7QBI - chains A and I of the 4 polymer chains in the assembly; structure by electron microscopy, 3.46 A resolution.

Chain A:
Molecule: Pheromone alpha factor receptor
Organism: Saccharomyces cerevisiae
UniProt: P0CI39 (STE2_YEASX); residues 1-431 here = UniProt positions 1-431
Sequence (431 residues; row label = number of the first residue in the row):
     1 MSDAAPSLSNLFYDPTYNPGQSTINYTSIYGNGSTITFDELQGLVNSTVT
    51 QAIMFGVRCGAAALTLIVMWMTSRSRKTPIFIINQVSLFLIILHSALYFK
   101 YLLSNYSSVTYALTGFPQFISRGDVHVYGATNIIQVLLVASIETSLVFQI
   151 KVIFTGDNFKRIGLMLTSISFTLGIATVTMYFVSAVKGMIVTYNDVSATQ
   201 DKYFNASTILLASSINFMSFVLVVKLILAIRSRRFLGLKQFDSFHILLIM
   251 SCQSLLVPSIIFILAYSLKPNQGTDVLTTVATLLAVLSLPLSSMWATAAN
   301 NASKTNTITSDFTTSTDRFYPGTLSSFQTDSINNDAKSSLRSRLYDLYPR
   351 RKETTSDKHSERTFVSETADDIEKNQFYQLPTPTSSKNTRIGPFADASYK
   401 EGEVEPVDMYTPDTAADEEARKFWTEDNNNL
Unresolved in the structure: 1-4, 303-431
UniProt features mapped onto this chain:
  - modified residue: Ser310 (Phosphoserine), Ser315 (Phosphoserine), Thr329 (Phosphothreonine), Ser331 (Phosphoserine), Ser360 (Phosphoserine), Thr363 (Phosphothreonine), Ser366 (Phosphoserine), Thr382 (Phosphothreonine), Ser385 (Phosphoserine), Ser386 (Phosphoserine), Thr411 (Phosphothreonine), Thr414 (Phosphothreonine)
  - glycosylation (N-linked (GlcNAc...) asparagine): Asn25, Asn32
  - cross-link (Glycyl lysine isopeptide (Lys-Gly)): Lys374 (interchain with G-Cter in ubiquitin), Lys400 (interchain with G-Cter in ubiquitin), Lys422 (interchain with G-Cter in ubiquitin)
  - natural variant: Ser34 (S34T: In strain: CLIB 95, CLIB 219 and 9 more), Ala176 (A176T: In strain: CLIB 95, CLIB 382 and 8 more), Asp201 (D201G: In strain: CLIB 95, CLIB 219 and 9 more), Met294 (M294I: In strain: CLIB 630 haplotype Ha2), Lys337 (K337E: In strain: CLIB 388, YIIc12 haplotype Ha2 and 1 more), Asp370 (D370N: In strain: CLIB 95, CLIB 219 and 9 more), Phe394 (F394L: In strain: R12 haplotype Ha2)
Covalently attached groups: N-acetylglucosamine (NAG) linked to Asn25, Asn32
Reported in the primary citation:
  - conformationally variable residues (loop rearrangement): Asn158, Gly273
  - allosteric site: Tyr106 (from molecular simulation)
  - mutagenesis - P258C (47-fold), P258L: increased signaling (citing earlier work)

Chain I:
Molecule: Alpha factor pheromone
Sequence (13 residues; each row starts with the number of its first residue):
     1 WHWLQLKPGQPMY

Chain A / chain I interface:
Residue-residue contacts (45; chain A residue first):
  Gln51(A) - Gln10(I)  hydrogen bond
  Phe55(A) - Tyr13(I)
  Arg58(A) - Tyr13(I)  hydrogen bond (side chain-backbone)
  His94(A) - Met12(I)  hydrogen bond (side chain-backbone)
  His94(A) - Tyr13(I)  hydrogen bond (side chain-backbone)
  Tyr98(A) - Gln10(I)  hydrogen bond
  Tyr101(A) - Lys7(I)
  Tyr101(A) - Gln10(I)
  Tyr101(A) - Pro11(I)
  Tyr106(A) - Gly9(I)
  Tyr128(A) - Gly9(I)
  Tyr128(A) - Gln10(I)
  Tyr128(A) - Pro11(I)
  Thr131(A) - Pro11(I)
  Asn132(A) - Pro11(I)
  Asn132(A) - Met12(I)  hydrogen bond (side chain-backbone)
  Gln135(A) - Met12(I)
  Gln135(A) - Tyr13(I)  hydrogen bond (side chain-backbone)
  Tyr181(A) - Met12(I)  hydrophobic
  Ala198(A) - Pro8(I)
  Thr199(A) - Leu6(I)
  Thr199(A) - Lys7(I)
  Thr199(A) - Pro8(I)
  Asp201(A) - Leu4(I)
  Asp201(A) - Gln5(I)
  Asp201(A) - Leu6(I)
  Phe204(A) - Leu4(I)  hydrophobic
  Phe204(A) - Leu6(I)  hydrophobic
  Phe204(A) - Met12(I)  hydrophobic
  Phe204(A) - Tyr13(I)  hydrophobic
  Asn205(A) - Trp3(I)
  Asn205(A) - Leu4(I)  hydrogen bond (side chain-backbone)
  Ile209(A) - Trp3(I)  hydrophobic
  Ala265(A) - His2(I)
  Tyr266(A) - Trp1(I)
  Tyr266(A) - His2(I)  hydrogen bond (backbone-side chain)
  Tyr266(A) - Leu4(I)
  Ser267(A) - Trp1(I)
  Leu268(A) - His2(I)  hydrogen bond (backbone-side chain)
  Pro270(A) - His2(I)
  Asp275(A) - His2(I)  salt bridge
  Asp275(A) - Leu4(I)
  Asp275(A) - Tyr13(I)
  Val276(A) - Tyr13(I)  hydrophobic
  Thr279(A) - Tyr13(I)
Also at the interface, not in a pair above, chain A (36 interface residues in all): Thr48, Tyr111, Ser184, Thr192, Val196, Ser197, Ser207, Thr208, Ile263, Thr278

Summary:
The interface between chain A and chain I involves 36 residues on one side and 13 on the other; the contacts
include 10 hydrogen bonds and 1 salt bridge. Polar pairs include Asp275(A)-His2(I), Gln51(A)-Gln10(I) and
Arg58(A)-Tyr13(I). The paper reports that P258C and P258L of chain A increase signaling; an allosteric site at
Tyr106(A).
Here chain A is Pheromone alpha factor receptor (Saccharomyces cerevisiae) and chain I is Alpha factor
pheromone. Entry 7QBI (Structure of the GPCR dimer Ste2 in the active-like state bound to agonist) was
determined by electron microscopy, deposited together with 7QA8, 7QB9 and 7QBC.
